PDB entry 6IXQ | X-ray diffraction, 3.06 A resolution | chains A and B

== Chain A ==
Protein: Myosin-2
Source organism: Saccharomyces cerevisiae
Notes: engineered mutation(s): Deletions 1342-1347
Reference sequence: P19524 (MYO2_YEAST); numbering as in UniProt; present here: 1152-1335, 1342-1574
Chain sequence (430 residues; numbered 1139 to 1574; 6 numbers in that range are skipped by the numbering (no residue carries them; nothing is unmodelled there); the number before each row is that of its first residue):
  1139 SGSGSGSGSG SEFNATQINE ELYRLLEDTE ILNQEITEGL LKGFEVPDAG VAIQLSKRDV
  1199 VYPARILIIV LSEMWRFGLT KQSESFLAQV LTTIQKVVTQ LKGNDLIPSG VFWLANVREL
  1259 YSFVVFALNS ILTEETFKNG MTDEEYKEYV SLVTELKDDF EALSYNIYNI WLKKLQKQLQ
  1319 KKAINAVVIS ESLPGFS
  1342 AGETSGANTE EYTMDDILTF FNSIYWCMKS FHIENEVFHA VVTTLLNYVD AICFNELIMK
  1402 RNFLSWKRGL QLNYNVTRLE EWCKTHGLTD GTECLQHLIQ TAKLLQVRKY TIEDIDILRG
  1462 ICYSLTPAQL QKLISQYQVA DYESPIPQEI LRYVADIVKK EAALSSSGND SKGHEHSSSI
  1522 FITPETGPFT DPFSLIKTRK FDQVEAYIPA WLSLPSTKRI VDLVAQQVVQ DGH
Disordered / not traced: 1139-1151, 1188, 1342-1351, 1506-1518, 1573-1574
Construct notes: expression tag (1139-1151)
Curated features (UniProtKB/Swiss-Prot):
  - mutagenesis: Val1189 (V1189A: In MYO2-573; causes a mitochondria inheritance defect; when associated with G-1288; M-1500; S-1529; G-1546 and R-1559), Ser1247 (S1247G: Intragenic suppressor of MYO2-2), Gly1248 (G1248D: In MYO2-2; causes a vacuole inheritance defect), Val1262 (V1262A: Intragenic suppressor of MYO2-2), Phe1264 (F1264S: Intragenic suppressor of MYO2-2), Ser1268 (S1268P: Intragenic suppressor of MYO2-2), Thr1274 (T1274M: Intragenic suppressor of MYO2-2), Phe1275 (F1275S: Intragenic suppressor of MYO2-2), Val1288 (V1288A: Intragenic suppressor of MYO2-2; V1288G: In MYO2-573; causes a mitochondria inheritance defect; when associated with A-1189; M-1500; S-1529; G-1546 and R-1559), Asp1297 (D1297G/N/V: Causes a vacuole inheritance defect), Leu1301 (L1301P: Causes a vacuole inheritance defect), Asn1304 (N1304D/S: Causes a vacuole inheritance defect), 8 further mutagenesis entries in UniProt
Reported in the primary citation:
  - mutagenesis - D1297N, Y1303A, K1311E, K1312A: unchanged binding to Kinesin-related protein SMY1 (chain B)
  - conformationally variable residues (order/disorder transition): Phe1275
  - mutagenesis - E1211A: decreased binding to Mmr1-MIS

== Chain B ==
Protein: Kinesin-related protein SMY1
Source organism: Saccharomyces cerevisiae
Reference sequence: P32364 (SMY1_YEAST); residues 615-650 here = UniProt positions 615-650
Chain sequence (48 residues; numbered 611 to 658; the number before each row is that of its first residue):
   611 GPGSSSSSIA TTGSQESFVA RPFKKGLNLH SIKVTSSTPK GSENLYFQ
Disordered / not traced: 611-632, 648-658
Construct notes: expression tag (611-614, 651-658)

== Interface between chain A and chain B ==
Residue-residue contacts (35):
  Ile1207(A) - Ile642(B)  hydrophobic
  Ser1210(A) - Ser641(B)  hydrogen bond
  Glu1211(A) - Ile642(B)
  Trp1213(A) - Leu637(B)  hydrogen bond (backbone-backbone)
  Arg1214(A) - Leu637(B)  hydrogen bond (backbone-backbone)
  Arg1214(A) - Asn638(B)
  Phe1261(A) - Ser641(B)
  Ala1265(A) - Leu639(B)  hydrophobic
  Ser1268(A) - Leu639(B)
  Ile1269(A) - Leu637(B)  hydrophobic
  Phe1275(A) - Leu637(B)  hydrophobic
  Phe1275(A) - Leu639(B)  hydrophobic
  Gly1278(A) - Lys635(B)
  Met1279(A) - Lys635(B)
  Thr1280(A) - Phe633(B)
  Glu1283(A) - Phe633(B)
  Glu1283(A) - Lys634(B)
  Glu1283(A) - Lys635(B)
  Glu1283(A) - Gly636(B)  hydrogen bond (side chain-backbone)
  Tyr1287(A) - Leu637(B)  hydrophobic
  Gln1544(A) - His640(B)  hydrogen bond (side chain-backbone)
  Gln1544(A) - Ser641(B)
  Gln1544(A) - Lys643(B)
  Val1545(A) - Ser641(B)  hydrogen bond (backbone-backbone)
  Val1545(A) - Ile642(B)
  Val1545(A) - Lys643(B)  hydrogen bond (backbone-backbone)
  Glu1546(A) - Lys643(B)
  Glu1546(A) - Thr645(B)  hydrogen bond
  Ala1547(A) - Ile642(B)  hydrophobic
  Ala1547(A) - Lys643(B)  hydrogen bond (backbone-backbone)
  Val1565(A) - Ile642(B)  hydrophobic
  Ala1566(A) - Val644(B)
  Val1569(A) - Ile642(B)
  Val1569(A) - Val644(B)  hydrophobic
  Val1570(A) - Val644(B)  hydrophobic
Interface residues without a listed pair, chain A (25 interface residues in all): Phe1264, Phe1542
Interface features reported in the paper:
  - interface residues, chain A: Ile1207(A), Trp1213(A), Phe1261(A), Phe1264(A), Phe1275(A), Tyr1287(A), Phe1542(A), Val1545(A), Val1565(A), Ala1566(A), Val1569(A), Val1570(A)
  - hot spots on chain A (mutagenesis) - F1264E, F1275E: decreased binding to Kinesin-related protein SMY1 (chain B)
  - interface residues, chain B: Leu637(B), Leu639(B), Ile642(B), Val644(B)
  - hot spots on chain B (mutagenesis) - L637E, L639E, I642E: abolished binding to Myosin-2 (chain A)

== Overview ==
25 residues of chain A face 13 of chain B across their interface, with 9 hydrogen bonds. Polar pairs include
Ser1210(A)-Ser641(B), Glu1283(A)-Gly636(B) and Gln1544(A)-His640(B). From the paper: L637E, L639E and I642E of
chain B abolish binding to Myosin-2 (chain A); interface residues Ile1207(A), Trp1213(A) and Leu637(B) among
others; 10 substitutions were tested in all.
Here chain A is Myosin-2 and chain B is Kinesin-related protein SMY1, both from Saccharomyces cerevisiae.
Entry 6IXQ (Structure of Myo2-GTD in complex with Smy1) was determined by X-ray diffraction, deposited
together with 6IXO, 6IXP and 6IXR.
